5DJD - chains A and C of the 3 polymer chains in the assembly; structure by X-ray diffraction, 2.30 A resolution.

# Chain A
Protein: Ig gamma-1 chain C region
Source organism: Homo sapiens
Reference sequence: P01857 (IGHG1_HUMAN); residues 221-447 here correspond to UniProt positions 104-330 (UniProt number = residue number - 117)
Chain sequence (227 residues; numbered 221 to 447; the number before each row is that of its first residue):
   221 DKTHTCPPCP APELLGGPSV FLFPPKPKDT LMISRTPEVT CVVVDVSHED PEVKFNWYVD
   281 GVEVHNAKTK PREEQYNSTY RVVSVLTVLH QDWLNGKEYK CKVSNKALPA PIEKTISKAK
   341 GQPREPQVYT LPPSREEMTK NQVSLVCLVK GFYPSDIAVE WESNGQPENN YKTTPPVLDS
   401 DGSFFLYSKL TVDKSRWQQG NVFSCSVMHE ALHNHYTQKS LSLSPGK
Unresolved in the structure: 221-236, 445-447
Cystine bridges: Cys261-Cys321, Cys367-Cys425
Glycans and other covalent adducts: glycan linked to Asn297
Sequence notes: variant Glu356 (Asp239 in P01857), Met358 (Leu241 in P01857); engineered mutation Val366 (Thr249 in P01857)
Swiss-Prot annotation at these positions:
  - glycosylation: Asn297 (N-linked (GlcNAc...) (complex) asparagine)

# Chain C
Protein: Fc-III peptide
Chain sequence (13 residues; row label = number of the first residue in the row):
     1 DCAWHLGELV WCT
Cystine bridges: Cys2-Cys12

# Interface between chain A and chain C
Pairs across the interface - 30 pairs, chain A then chain C:
  Leu251(A) - Val10(C)
  Leu251(A) - Trp11(C)
  Met252(A) - Leu9(C)
  Met252(A) - Val10(C)
  Ile253(A) - Val10(C)  hydrogen bond (backbone-backbone)
  Ile253(A) - Trp11(C)  hydrophobic
  Ser254(A) - Leu9(C)  hydrogen bond (side chain-backbone)
  His310(A) - Trp11(C)
  Gln311(A) - Trp11(C)
  Glu380(A) - His5(C)  salt bridge
  Glu382(A) - His5(C)
  Glu382(A) - Leu6(C)
  Gly385(A) - Leu6(C)
  Ser426(A) - His5(C)
  Met428(A) - His5(C)
  Met428(A) - Val10(C)  hydrophobic
  His433(A) - Asp1(C)  salt bridge
  His433(A) - Thr13(C)
  Asn434(A) - Asp1(C)  hydrogen bond (side chain-backbone)
  Asn434(A) - Cys2(C)
  Asn434(A) - Ala3(C)
  Asn434(A) - Val10(C)
  Asn434(A) - Trp11(C)
  Asn434(A) - Cys12(C)
  Asn434(A) - Thr13(C)  hydrogen bond (side chain-backbone)
  His435(A) - Trp11(C)
  Tyr436(A) - Ala3(C)  hydrophobic
  Tyr436(A) - Trp4(C)
  Tyr436(A) - His5(C)  hydrogen bond
  Tyr436(A) - Val10(C)  hydrophobic
Also at the interface, not in a pair above, chain A (17 interface residues in all): Thr250, Pro387
Also at the interface, not in a pair above, chain C (12 interface residues in all): Glu8

# Summary
Chain A and chain C form an interface of 17 and 12 residues respectively, with 5 hydrogen bonds and 2 salt
bridges. Polar contacts include Glu380(A)-His5(C), His433(A)-Asp1(C) and Ser254(A)-Leu9(C).
Here chain A is Ig gamma-1 chain C region (Homo sapiens) and chain C is Fc-III peptide. Entry 5DJD (Fc
Heterodimer Design 5.1 T366V + Y407F) was determined by X-ray diffraction together with 5DI8, 5DJ0, 5DJ2,
5DJ6, 5DJ8, 5DJA and 10 further entries from the same study.
